PDB entry 5E5T | X-ray diffraction, 1.57 A resolution | chain A

# Chain A
Molecule: Snakin-1
Reference sequence: B6E1W5 (B6E1W5_SOLTU); residues 1-63 here correspond to UniProt positions 26-88 (UniProt number = residue number + 25)
Chain sequence (63 residues; row label = number of the first residue in the row):
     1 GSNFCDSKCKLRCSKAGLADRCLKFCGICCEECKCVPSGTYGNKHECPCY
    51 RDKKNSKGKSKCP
Cystine bridges: Cys5-Cys30, Cys9-Cys26, Cys13-Cys22, Cys29-Cys62, Cys33-Cys49, Cys35-Cys47
Modified positions: Phe25 (iodo-phenylalanine; PHI)
Construct notes: engineered mutation Phe25 (Tyr50 in B6E1W5)

# In short
Chain A is Snakin-1; the structure, Quasi-racemic snakin-1 in P1 after radiation damage, was determined by
X-ray diffraction (same publication as 5E5Q and 5E5Y).
